Entry 2BJ3 (X-ray diffraction, 2.20 A resolution); this record covers chains A and B of the 4 polymer chains in the assembly.

Chain A (and B):
Molecule: Nickel responsive regulator
Organism: Pyrococcus horikoshii
Notes: chain B of this document is another copy of the same molecule, construct and numbering; everything in this record applies to it too
UniProt: O58316 (NIKR_PYRHO); residue numbers follow UniProt; this construct covers 1-138
Chain sequence (138 residues; row label = number of the first residue in the row):
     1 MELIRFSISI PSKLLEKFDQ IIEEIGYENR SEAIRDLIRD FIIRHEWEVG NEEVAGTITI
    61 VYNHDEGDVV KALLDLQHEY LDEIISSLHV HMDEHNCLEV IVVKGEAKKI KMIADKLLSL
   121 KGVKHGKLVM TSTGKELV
Unresolved in the structure: 137-138 (chain B: 1)
UniProt features mapped onto this chain:
  - binding site (Ni(2+)): H78, H89, H91, C97

Interface between chain A and chain B:
Residue-residue contacts (127):
  E2(A) - P11(B)
  E2(A) - S12(B)  hydrogen bond (backbone-backbone)
  L3(A) - S9(B)
  L3(A) - I10(B)
  L3(A) - P11(B)
  I4(A) - I8(B)
  I4(A) - S9(B)
  I4(A) - I10(B)  hydrogen bond (backbone-backbone)
  I4(A) - S12(B)
  I4(A) - L15(B)  hydrophobic
  R5(A) - S7(B)  hydrogen bond
  R5(A) - I8(B)
  F6(A) - S7(B)  hydrogen bond (backbone-side chain)
  F6(A) - I8(B)  hydrogen bond (backbone-backbone)
  F6(A) - I10(B)  hydrophobic
  F6(A) - L15(B)  hydrophobic
  F6(A) - R30(B)
  S7(A) - R5(B)
  S7(A) - F6(B)
  S7(A) - S7(B)
  I8(A) - I4(B)
  I8(A) - R5(B)
  I8(A) - F6(B)  hydrogen bond (backbone-backbone)
  I8(A) - S31(B)
  S9(A) - I4(B)
  S9(A) - R5(B)  hydrogen bond
  S9(A) - S31(B)  hydrogen bond (backbone-side chain)
  I10(A) - L3(B)
  I10(A) - I4(B)  hydrogen bond (backbone-backbone)
  I10(A) - F6(B)  hydrophobic
  I10(A) - S31(B)
  I10(A) - R35(B)
  P11(A) - E2(B)
  P11(A) - L3(B)
  S12(A) - E2(B)  hydrogen bond (side chain-backbone)
  S12(A) - I4(B)
  K13(A) - E2(B)  hydrogen bond (backbone-side chain)
  L14(A) - R35(B)
  L14(A) - I38(B)  hydrophobic
  L14(A) - I42(B)
  L15(A) - I4(B)  hydrophobic
  L15(A) - F6(B)  hydrophobic
  K17(A) - I42(B)
  K17(A) - E46(B)  salt bridge
  F18(A) - I38(B)  hydrophobic
  I21(A) - F41(B)  hydrophobic
  I21(A) - I42(B)  hydrophobic
  I21(A) - H45(B)
  I22(A) - F41(B)  hydrophobic
  I25(A) - F41(B)  hydrophobic
  R30(A) - F6(B)
  S31(A) - I8(B)
  S31(A) - S9(B)  hydrogen bond (side chain-backbone)
  S31(A) - I10(B)
  I34(A) - F6(B)  hydrophobic
  I34(A) - I8(B)  hydrophobic
  R35(A) - S9(B)  hydrogen bond (side chain-backbone)
  R35(A) - I10(B)
  R35(A) - P11(B)
  R35(A) - L14(B)
  L37(A) - L37(B)
  L37(A) - I38(B)  hydrophobic
  L37(A) - F41(B)  hydrophobic
  I38(A) - L14(B)  hydrophobic
  I38(A) - F18(B)  hydrophobic
  R39(A) - L14(B)
  F41(A) - F18(B)  hydrophobic
  F41(A) - I21(B)  hydrophobic
  F41(A) - I22(B)  hydrophobic
  F41(A) - I25(B)  hydrophobic
  F41(A) - L37(B)  hydrophobic
  I42(A) - L14(B)  hydrophobic
  I42(A) - K17(B)
  I43(A) - H125(B)
  R44(A) - L37(B)
  R44(A) - K127(B)
  H45(A) - I21(B)
  H45(A) - I25(B)
  E46(A) - K17(B)
  E48(A) - E24(B)
  V49(A) - Q20(B)
  V49(A) - I21(B)  hydrophobic
  A55(A) - M92(B)  hydrophobic
  G56(A) - L98(B)
  T57(A) - T59(B)  hydrogen bond
  T57(A) - V100(B)
  T59(A) - T57(B)  hydrogen bond
  T59(A) - L137(B)
  V61(A) - L137(B)  hydrophobic
  I85(A) - M92(B)  hydrophobic
  L88(A) - V102(B)  hydrophobic
  V90(A) - V102(B)  hydrophobic
  V90(A) - K104(B)
  H91(A) - K104(B)  hydrogen bond (backbone-side chain)
  M92(A) - T131(B)
  M92(A) - T133(B)
  M92(A) - G134(B)
  N96(A) - T133(B)  hydrogen bond (side chain-backbone)
  L98(A) - T131(B)
  V100(A) - T57(B)
  V100(A) - V100(B)  hydrophobic
  V102(A) - L88(B)  hydrophobic
  V102(A) - L98(B)  hydrophobic
  V103(A) - M92(B)
  K104(A) - M92(B)  hydrogen bond (side chain-backbone)
  K111(A) - E24(B)  salt bridge
  H125(A) - G134(B)
  H125(A) - K135(B)  hydrogen bond (side chain-backbone)
  H125(A) - E136(B)
  H125(A) - L137(B)
  G126(A) - L137(B)
  K127(A) - K127(B)
  K127(A) - L137(B)
  K127(A) - V138(B)  hydrogen bond (side chain-backbone)
  V129(A) - T59(B)
  V129(A) - H125(B)
  V129(A) - K127(B)
  V129(A) - V129(B)  hydrophobic
  M130(A) - H125(B)  hydrogen bond (backbone-side chain)
  T131(A) - V61(B)
  T131(A) - H125(B)
  S132(A) - K124(B)
  T133(A) - D93(B)
  T133(A) - N96(B)
  G134(A) - N96(B)
  G134(A) - K124(B)  hydrogen bond (backbone-side chain)
  K135(A) - K124(B)
Also at the interface, not in a pair above, chain A (65 interface residues in all): M1, E24, S86, K124
Also at the interface, not in a pair above, chain B (57 interface residues in all): Y27, I34, R39, R44, V90, G126

Summary:
Chain A and chain B form an interface of 65 and 57 residues respectively; the contacts include 22 hydrogen
bonds and 2 salt bridges. Polar contacts include K17(A)-E46(B), K111(A)-E24(B) and R5(A)-S7(B). Curated
annotation (UniProt) lists 4 Ni2+-binding residues on chain A.
Chain A and chain B are both Nickel responsive regulator (Pyrococcus horikoshii); the structure, NIKR-apo, was
determined by X-ray diffraction (same publication as 2BJ1, 2BJ7, 2BJ8 and 2BJ9).
